6VOM - chains A and F of the 9 polymer chains in the assembly; structure by electron microscopy, 3.60 A resolution.

# Chain A
Name: ATP synthase subunit alpha, chloroplastic
Organism: Spinacia oleracea
Notes: EC 7.1.2.2
Reference sequence: P06450 (ATPA_SPIOL); numbering as in UniProt (aligned over 1-507)
Chain sequence (507 residues; row label = number of the first residue in the row):
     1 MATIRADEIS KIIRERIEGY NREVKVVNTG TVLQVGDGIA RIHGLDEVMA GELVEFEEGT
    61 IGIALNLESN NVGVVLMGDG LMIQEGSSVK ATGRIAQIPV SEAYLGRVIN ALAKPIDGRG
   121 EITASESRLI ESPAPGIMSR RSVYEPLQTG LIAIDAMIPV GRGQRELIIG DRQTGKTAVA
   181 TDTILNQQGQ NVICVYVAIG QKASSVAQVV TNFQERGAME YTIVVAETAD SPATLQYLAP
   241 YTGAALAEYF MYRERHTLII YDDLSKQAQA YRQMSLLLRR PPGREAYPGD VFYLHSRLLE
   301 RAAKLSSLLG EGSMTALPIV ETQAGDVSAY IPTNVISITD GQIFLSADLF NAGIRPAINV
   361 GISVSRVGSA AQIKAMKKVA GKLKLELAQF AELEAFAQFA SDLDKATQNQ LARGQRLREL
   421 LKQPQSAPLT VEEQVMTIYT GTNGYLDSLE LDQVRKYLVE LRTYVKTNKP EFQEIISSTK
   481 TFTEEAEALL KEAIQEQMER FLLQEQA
Disordered / not traced: 1-6, 504-507
Small-molecule neighbours:
  - ATP (adenosine-5'-triphosphate), molecule 1: Asp-171, Arg-172, Gln-173, Thr-174, Gly-175, Lys-176, Thr-177, Ala-178, Gln-201, Glu-321, Phe-350, Arg-355, Pro-356, Gln-423, Pro-424, Gln-425
  - ATP, molecule 2: Ser-337, Val-364, Arg-366
  - tentoxin (TTX): Ala-50, Gly-51, Ile-63, Ala-64, Leu-65, Val-75, Met-77, Glu-131, Tyr-237, Tyr-293, Arg-297
Swiss-Prot annotation at these positions:
  - binding site (ATP): Gly-170 to Thr-177
  - site: Ser-363 (Required for activity)

# Chain F
Name: ATP synthase subunit beta, chloroplastic
Organism: Spinacia oleracea
Notes: EC 7.1.2.2
Reference sequence: P00825 (ATPB_SPIOL); residues 1-498 here = UniProt positions 1-498
Chain sequence (498 residues; each row starts with the number of its first residue):
     1 MRINPTTSDP GVSTLEKKNL GRIAQIIGPV LDVAFPPGKM PNIYNALIVK GRDTAGQPMN
    61 VTCEVQQLLG NNRVRAVAMS ATDGLTRGME VIDTGAPLSV PVGGATLGRI FNVLGEPVDN
   121 LGPVDTRTTS PIHRSAPAFT QLDTKLSIFE TGIKVVDLLA PYRRGGKIGL FGGAGVGKTV
   181 LIMELINNIA KAHGGVSVFG GVGERTREGN DLYMEMKESG VINEQNIAES KVALVYGQMN
   241 EPPGARMRVG LTALTMAEYF RDVNEQDVLL FIDNIFRFVQ AGSEVSALLG RMPSAVGYQP
   301 TLSTEMGSLQ ERITSTKEGS ITSIQAVYVP ADDLTDPAPA TTFAHLDATT VLSRGLAAKG
   361 IYPAVDPLDS TSTMLQPRIV GEEHYEIAQR VKETLQRYKE LQDIIAILGL DELSEEDRLT
   421 VARARKIERF LSQPFFVAEV FTGSPGKYVG LAETIRGFQL ILSGELDSLP EQAFYLVGNI
   481 DEATAKAMNL EMESKLKK
Disordered / not traced: 1-16, 495-498
Small-molecule neighbours:
  - ATP (adenosine-5'-triphosphate), molecule 1: Gly-173, Ala-174, Gly-175, Val-176, Gly-177, Lys-178, Thr-179, Val-180, Leu-181, Glu-204, Arg-205, Glu-208, Asp-273, Asn-274, Tyr-362, Phe-435, Ala-438, Thr-442
  - ATP, molecule 2: Thr-373, Leu-375, Gln-376, Tyr-385
  - tentoxin (TTX): Gly-28, Pro-29, Ala-81, Thr-82, Asp-83
Swiss-Prot annotation at these positions:
  - binding site (ATP): Gly-172 to Thr-179

# Interface between chain A and chain F
Residue-residue contacts (83; chain A residue first):
  Gly-44(A) / Arg-87(F)  hydrogen bond (backbone-side chain)
  Leu-45(A) / Arg-87(F)  hydrogen bond (backbone-side chain)
  Asp-46(A) / Arg-87(F)  hydrogen bond (backbone-side chain)
  Glu-47(A) / Thr-86(F)  hydrogen bond (backbone-side chain)
  Val-48(A) / Thr-86(F)  hydrogen bond (backbone-side chain)
  Met-49(A) / Arg-52(F)  hydrogen bond
  Met-49(A) / Gly-84(F)
  Ala-50(A) / Ile-26(F)  hydrophobic
  Ala-50(A) / Asp-83(F)
  Ala-50(A) / Gly-84(F)  hydrogen bond (backbone-backbone)
  Ala-50(A) / Leu-85(F)
  Leu-65(A) / Ile-26(F)
  Asn-66(A) / Ile-26(F)
  Asn-66(A) / Ile-27(F)
  Leu-67(A) / Ala-24(F)
  Leu-67(A) / Gln-25(F)
  Leu-67(A) / Ile-26(F)  hydrogen bond (backbone-backbone)
  Leu-67(A) / Leu-85(F)
  Leu-67(A) / Arg-87(F)
  Glu-68(A) / Ala-24(F)
  Glu-68(A) / Gln-25(F)
  Glu-68(A) / Arg-87(F)  hydrogen bond (backbone-side chain)
  Ser-69(A) / Gln-25(F)  hydrogen bond (backbone-side chain)
  Ser-69(A) / Arg-73(F)
  Val-72(A) / Arg-87(F)
  Ala-134(A) / Asn-240(F)
  Pro-135(A) / Thr-206(F)
  Gly-136(A) / Thr-206(F)
  Ile-137(A) / Thr-206(F)
  Ile-137(A) / Asn-210(F)
  Met-138(A) / Val-118(F)
  Met-138(A) / Tyr-213(F)  hydrophobic
  Arg-140(A) / Thr-206(F)
  Arg-140(A) / Asn-210(F)  hydrogen bond (backbone-side chain)
  Ser-142(A) / Asp-211(F)  hydrogen bond
  Arg-165(A) / Arg-205(F)
  Arg-280(A) / Glu-284(F)
  Arg-280(A) / Ala-287(F)
  Arg-280(A) / Leu-288(F)
  Pro-281(A) / Pro-293(F)  hydrophobic
  Pro-282(A) / Val-296(F)
  Pro-282(A) / Gly-297(F)
  Arg-284(A) / Val-296(F)
  Arg-284(A) / Ala-331(F)
  Arg-284(A) / Asp-333(F)  salt bridge
  Arg-284(A) / Asp-336(F)  salt bridge
  Gly-289(A) / Glu-284(F)
  Asp-290(A) / Pro-243(F)
  Asp-290(A) / Glu-284(F)
  Phe-292(A) / Met-239(F)  hydrophobic
  Phe-292(A) / Arg-246(F)
  Phe-292(A) / Arg-277(F)
  Phe-292(A) / Gln-280(F)
  Tyr-293(A) / Asn-240(F)
  Tyr-293(A) / Glu-241(F)
  Tyr-293(A) / Pro-242(F)
  Tyr-293(A) / Arg-246(F)
  Tyr-293(A) / Glu-284(F)
  Ser-296(A) / Met-239(F)  hydrogen bond (side chain-backbone)
  Glu-300(A) / Glu-204(F)
  Glu-300(A) / Arg-205(F)
  Glu-300(A) / Thr-206(F)
  Glu-300(A) / Gln-238(F)
  Glu-300(A) / Met-239(F)
  Glu-300(A) / Asn-240(F)  hydrogen bond (side chain-backbone)
  Ser-328(A) / Ala-331(F)  hydrogen bond (side chain-backbone)
  Ser-328(A) / Asp-332(F)
  Thr-333(A) / Ala-174(F)
  Thr-333(A) / Tyr-328(F)
  Asn-334(A) / Tyr-328(F)
  Ile-336(A) / Ala-174(F)  hydrophobic
  Ile-336(A) / Arg-205(F)
  Ser-337(A) / Arg-205(F)  hydrogen bond (backbone-side chain)
  Ser-337(A) / Met-239(F)
  Ser-337(A) / Arg-277(F)  hydrogen bond
  Ile-338(A) / Arg-205(F)  hydrogen bond (backbone-side chain)
  Ile-338(A) / Met-239(F)  hydrophobic
  Thr-339(A) / Arg-205(F)  hydrogen bond (backbone-side chain)
  Asp-340(A) / Arg-207(F)  salt bridge
  Arg-366(A) / Val-180(F)
  Arg-366(A) / Arg-207(F)
  Arg-366(A) / Phe-441(F)
  Lys-405(A) / Ser-494(F)
Interface residues without a listed pair, chain A (46 interface residues in all): Asn-71, Arg-141, Gly-283, Arg-297, Ser-365
Interface residues without a listed pair, chain F (54 interface residues in all): Thr-82, Ile-110, Asp-119, Asn-120, Gly-175, Thr-179, Gly-209, Tyr-236, Pro-330, Arg-354, Glu-493

# Overview
46 residues of chain A face 54 of chain F across their interface; the contacts include 19 hydrogen bonds and 3
salt bridges. Polar pairs include Arg-284(A)/Asp-333(F), Arg-284(A)/Asp-336(F) and Asp-340(A)/Arg-207(F). One
ATP molecule and one tentoxin molecule are bound between chain A and chain F.
Here chain A is ATP synthase subunit alpha, chloroplastic and chain F is ATP synthase subunit beta,
chloroplastic, both from Spinacia oleracea. Entry 6VOM (Chloroplast ATP synthase (R2, CF1)) was determined by
electron microscopy together with 6VM1, 6VM4, 6VMB, 6VMD, 6VMG, 6VOF and 8 further entries from the same
study.
